PDB entry 3VI3 | X-ray diffraction, 2.90 A resolution | chains B and E of the 4 polymer chains in the assembly

# Chain B
Name: Integrin beta-1
Organism: Homo sapiens
UniProtKB: P05556 (ITB1_HUMAN); residues 1-445 here correspond to UniProt positions 21-465 (UniProt number = residue number + 20)
Chain sequence (454 residues; each row starts with the number of its first residue):
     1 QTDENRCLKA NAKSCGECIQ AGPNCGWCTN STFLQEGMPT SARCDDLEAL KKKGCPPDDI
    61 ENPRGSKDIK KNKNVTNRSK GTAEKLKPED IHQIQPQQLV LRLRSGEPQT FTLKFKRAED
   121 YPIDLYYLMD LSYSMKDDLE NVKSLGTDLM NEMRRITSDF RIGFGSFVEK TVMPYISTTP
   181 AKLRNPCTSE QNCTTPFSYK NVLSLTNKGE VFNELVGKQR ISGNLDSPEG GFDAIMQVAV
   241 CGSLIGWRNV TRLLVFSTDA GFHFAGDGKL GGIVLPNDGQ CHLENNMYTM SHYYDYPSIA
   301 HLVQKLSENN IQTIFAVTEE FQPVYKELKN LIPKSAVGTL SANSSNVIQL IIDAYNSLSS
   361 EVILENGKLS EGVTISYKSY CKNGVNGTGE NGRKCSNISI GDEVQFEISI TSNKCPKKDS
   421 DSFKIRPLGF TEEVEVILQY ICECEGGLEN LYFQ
Disordered / not traced: 1-5, 30-42, 446-454
Cystine bridges: Cys7-Cys25, Cys15-Cys444, Cys18-Cys44, Cys28-Cys55, Cys187-Cys193, Cys241-Cys281, Cys381-Cys395, Cys415-Cys442
Covalently attached groups: N-acetylglucosamine (NAG) linked to Asn249, Asn386
Differences from the reference sequence: expression tag (446-454)
Bound ions: Mg2+: Ser132, Glu229; Ca2+ site 1: Ser134, Asp137, Asp138, Ala342; Ca2+ site 2: Glu169, Asn224, Asp226, Pro228, Glu229
From the paper describing this entry:
  - Ca2+ coordination: Ser134, Ala342

# Chain E
Name: SG/19 Fab fragment (Light chain)
Organism: Mus musculus
Notes: antibody fragment or engineered binder
Chain sequence (219 residues; numbered 1 to 219; the number before each row is that of its first residue):
     1 DIVMTQATPS IPVTPGESVS ISCRSNKSLL HSNGNTYLYW FLQRPGQSPR LLIFRMSNLA
    61 SGVPDRFSGS GSGTAFTLRI SRVEAADVGI YFCLQHLEYP FTFGAGTKLE LKRADAAPTV
   121 SIFPPSSEQL TSGGASVVCF LNNFYPKDIN VKWKIDGSER QNGVLNSWTD QDSKDSTYSM
   181 SSTLTLTKDE YERHNSYTCE ATHKTSTSPI VKSFNRNEC
Cystine bridges: Cys23-Cys93, Cys139-Cys199

# How chain B and chain E interact
Residue-residue contacts (23):
  Lys80(B) with Tyr99(E)
  Gly81(B) with Tyr99(E)
  Thr82(B) with His96(E); Tyr99(E), hydrogen bond (backbone-side chain)
  Ala83(B) with Leu97(E); Tyr99(E), hydrogen bond (backbone-side chain); Phe101(E), hydrophobic
  Lys85(B) with His31(E); Asn33(E); Tyr37(E); His96(E), hydrogen bond (side chain-backbone)
  Asn151(B) with Phe54(E); Asn58(E); Leu59(E), hydrogen bond (side chain-backbone)
  Arg154(B) with Phe54(E); Arg55(E), hydrogen bond (backbone-side chain); Asn58(E), hydrogen bond
  Arg155(B) with Leu59(E), hydrogen bond (side chain-backbone); Ala60(E); Ser61(E)
  Thr157(B) with Arg55(E)
  Ser158(B) with Asn35(E), hydrogen bond (backbone-side chain); Arg55(E)
From the paper, about this interface:
  - epitope / paratope residues, chain B: Asn151(B), Arg154(B), Arg155(B)

# Summary
Chain B and chain E form an interface of 10 and 14 residues respectively, with 8 hydrogen bonds. Polar
contacts include Thr82(B)-Tyr99(E), Ala83(B)-Tyr99(E) and Lys85(B)-His96(E). N-acetylglucosamine is covalently
linked to Asn249(B) and Asn386(B). The Mg2+ site is built by Ser132(B) and Glu229(B). The paper reports
epitope/paratope residues Asn151(B), Arg154(B) and Arg155(B); Ca2+ coordination by Ser134(B) and Ala342(B).
Chain B is Integrin beta-1 (Homo sapiens) and chain E is SG/19 Fab fragment (Light chain) (Mus musculus); the
structure, Crystal structure of alpha5beta1 integrin headpiece (ligand-free form), was determined by X-ray
diffraction together with 3VI4 from the same study.
